7EJX - chains B and G of the 5 polymer chains in the assembly; structure by electron microscopy, 2.40 A resolution.

== Chain B ==
Name: Guanine nucleotide-binding protein G(I)/G(S)/G(T) subunit beta-1
Source organism: Homo sapiens
Reference sequence: P62873 (GBB1_HUMAN); residue numbers follow UniProt; this construct covers 2-340
Sequence (357 residues; each row starts with the number of its first residue; numbers below 1 keep their minus sign (His-16 is residue -16)):
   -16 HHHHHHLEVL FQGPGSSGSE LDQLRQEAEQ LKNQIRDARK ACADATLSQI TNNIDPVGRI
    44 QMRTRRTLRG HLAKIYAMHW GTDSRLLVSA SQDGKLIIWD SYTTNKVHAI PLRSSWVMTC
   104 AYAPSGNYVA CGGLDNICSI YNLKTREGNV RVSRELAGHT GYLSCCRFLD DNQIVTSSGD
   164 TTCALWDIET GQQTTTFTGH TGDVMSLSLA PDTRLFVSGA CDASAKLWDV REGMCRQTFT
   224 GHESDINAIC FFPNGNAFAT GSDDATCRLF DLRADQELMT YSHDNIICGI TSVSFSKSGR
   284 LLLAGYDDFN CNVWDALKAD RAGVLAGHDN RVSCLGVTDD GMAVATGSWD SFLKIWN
Disordered / not traced: -16 to 3
Construct notes: expression tag (-16 to 1)
UniProt features mapped onto this chain:
  - modified residue: Ser2 (N-acetylserine), His266 (Phosphohistidine)
  - natural variant: Leu30 (L30F: In MRD42; uncertain significance), Arg52 (R52G: In MRD42), Gly64 (G64V: In MRD42), Asp76 (D76E: In MRD42; D76G: In MRD42), Gly77 (G77S: In MRD42), Lys78 (K78R: In MRD42), Ile80 (I80N: In MRD42; I80T: In MRD42), His91 (H91R: In MRD42; uncertain significance), Ala92 (A92T: In MRD42), Pro94 (P94S: In MRD42), Leu95 (L95P: In MRD42), Arg96 (R96L: In MRD42), 5 further natural variant entries in UniProt

== Chain G ==
Name: Guanine nucleotide-binding protein G(I)/G(S)/G(O) subunit gamma-2
Source organism: Homo sapiens
Reference sequence: P59768 (GBG2_HUMAN); residues 1-71 here = UniProt positions 1-71
Sequence (71 residues; numbered 1 to 71; the number before each row is that of its first residue):
     1 MASNNTASIA QARKLVEQLK MEANIDRIKV SKAAADLMAY CEAHAKEDPL LTPVPASENP
    61 FREKKFFCAI L
Disordered / not traced: 1-7, 64-71
UniProt features mapped onto this chain:
  - modified residue: Ala2 (N-acetylalanine), Cys68 (Cysteine methyl ester)
  - lipidation: Cys68 (S-geranylgeranyl cysteine)

== Chain B / chain G interface ==
Residue-residue contacts (90):
  Leu4(B) with Ile9(G)
  Leu7(B) with Ala12(G); Arg13(G); Val16(G)
  Glu10(B) with Val16(G); Lys20(G), salt bridge
  Ala11(B) with Leu15(G), hydrophobic; Val16(G), hydrophobic; Leu19(G)
  Leu14(B) with Val16(G); Leu19(G); Lys20(G)
  Gln17(B) with Ala23(G)
  Ile18(B) with Leu19(G), hydrophobic; Ala23(G), hydrophobic
  Ala21(B) with Arg27(G)
  Arg22(B) with Arg27(G)
  Ala24(B) with Lys29(G)
  Cys25(B) with Arg27(G); Ile28(G); Lys29(G); Val30(G), hydrogen bond (backbone-backbone)
  Ala26(B) with Val30(G), hydrophobic
  Asp27(B) with Lys29(G); Val30(G); Ser31(G), hydrogen bond (side chain-backbone)
  Ala28(B) with Val30(G); Ser31(G)
  Leu30(B) with Ala34(G), hydrophobic
  Ile33(B) with Ala34(G), hydrophobic; Met38(G)
  Thr34(B) with Met38(G)
  Ile37(B) with Met38(G), hydrophobic; Glu42(G)
  Val40(B) with Leu51(G), hydrophobic
  Met45(B) with Leu50(G), hydrophobic
  Arg48(B) with Phe61(G)
  Arg49(B) with Phe61(G); Arg62(G), hydrogen bond (side chain-backbone)
  Ser84(B) with Phe61(G)
  Tyr85(B) with Pro60(G); Phe61(G), hydrophobic
  Met217(B) with Met21(G), hydrophobic
  Cys218(B) with Gln18(G), hydrogen bond (backbone-side chain); Met21(G); Glu22(G)
  Arg219(B) with Glu22(G)
  Gln220(B) with Glu22(G); Ile25(G)
  Thr221(B) with Glu22(G), hydrogen bond
  Phe235(B) with Tyr40(G), hydrophobic; Cys41(G), hydrophobic
  Pro236(B) with Tyr40(G)
  Asn237(B) with Tyr40(G)
  Leu252(B) with Leu37(G), hydrophobic
  Asp254(B) with Ala33(G)
  Arg256(B) with Arg27(G); Ile28(G), hydrogen bond (backbone-backbone); Asp36(G), salt bridge
  Ala257(B) with Arg27(G); Ile28(G); Ala33(G), hydrophobic
  Asp258(B) with Ile25(G); Arg27(G), salt bridge
  Gln259(B) with Val30(G)
  Leu261(B) with Val30(G), hydrophobic; Leu37(G), hydrophobic
  Ser279(B) with Asp48(G), hydrogen bond
  Lys280(B) with Glu47(G); Asp48(G)
  Ser281(B) with Tyr40(G); Cys41(G), hydrogen bond (side chain-backbone); His44(G); Asp48(G)
  Gly282(B) with Cys41(G)
  Arg283(B) with Cys41(G); Leu51(G)
  Leu300(B) with Met38(G), hydrophobic; Cys41(G), hydrophobic
  Asp323(B) with Pro49(G)
  Gly324(B) with Pro49(G); Leu50(G)
  Met325(B) with Pro49(G), hydrophobic; Leu50(G); Val54(G), hydrophobic; Asn59(G); Pro60(G)
  Ala326(B) with Phe61(G), hydrophobic
  Val327(B) with Leu50(G), hydrophobic
  Asn340(B) with Asn59(G), hydrogen bond
Interface residues without a listed pair, chain B (59 interface residues in all): Lys15, Ile43, Trp63, Ala240, Leu255, Leu284, Val320, Ile338
Interface residues without a listed pair, chain G (41 interface residues in all): Asp26, Lys32, Ala35, Ala45, Glu63

== Overview ==
59 residues of chain B and 41 residues of chain G are in contact, with 9 hydrogen bonds and 3 salt bridges.
Polar pairs include Glu10(B)-Lys20(G), Arg256(B)-Asp36(G) and Asp258(B)-Arg27(G).
Here chain B is Guanine nucleotide-binding protein G(I)/G(S)/G(T) subunit beta-1 and chain G is Guanine
nucleotide-binding protein G(I)/G(S)/G(O) subunit gamma-2, both from Homo sapiens. Entry 7EJX (Structure of
the GPR88-Gi1 signaling complex bound to a synthetic ligand) was determined by electron microscopy.
